5LSP - chains P and Y of the 8 polymer chains in the assembly; structure by X-ray diffraction, 2.60 A resolution.

Chain P:
Name: Hepatocyte growth factor receptor
Organism: Homo sapiens
Notes: EC 2.7.10.1
Reference sequence: P08581 (MET_HUMAN); residues 519-743 here = UniProt positions 519-743
Amino-acid sequence (231 residues; row label = number of the first residue in the row):
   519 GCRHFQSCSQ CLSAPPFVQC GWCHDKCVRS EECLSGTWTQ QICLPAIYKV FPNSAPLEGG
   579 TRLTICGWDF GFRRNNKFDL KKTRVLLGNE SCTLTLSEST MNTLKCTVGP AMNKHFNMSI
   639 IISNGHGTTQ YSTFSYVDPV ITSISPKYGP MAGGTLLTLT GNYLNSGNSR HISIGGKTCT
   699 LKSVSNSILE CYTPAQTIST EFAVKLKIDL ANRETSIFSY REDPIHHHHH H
Disordered / not traced: 741-749
Differences from the reference sequence: expression tag (744-749)
Disulfide bonds: Cys520-Cys538, Cys526-Cys561, Cys529-Cys545, Cys541-Cys551, Cys697-Cys709
Covalently attached groups: N-acetylglucosamine (NAG) linked to Asn635
Curated features (UniProtKB/Swiss-Prot):
  - glycosylation: Thr582 (O-linked (Man) threonine), Asn607 (N-linked (GlcNAc...) asparagine), Asn635 (N-linked (GlcNAc...) asparagine), Thr676 (O-linked (Man) threonine)

Chain Y:
Name: Hepatocyte growth factor receptor
Organism: Homo sapiens
Notes: EC 2.7.10.1
Reference sequence: P08581 (MET_HUMAN); residues 25-35 here = UniProt positions 25-35
Amino-acid sequence (14 residues; each row starts with the number of its first residue):
    22 ETRECKEALA KSEM
Disordered / not traced: 22, 33-35
Differences from the reference sequence: expression tag (22-24)

How chain P and chain Y interact:
Pairs across the interface (10):
  Tyr566(P) - Thr23(Y)
  Tyr566(P) - Cys26(Y)
  Lys567(P) - Leu30(Y)
  Phe569(P) - Leu30(Y)  hydrophobic
  Thr582(P) - Ala29(Y)
  Thr582(P) - Leu30(Y)
  Cys584(P) - Cys26(Y)  disulfide
  Thr618(P) - Glu25(Y)  hydrogen bond
  Asn620(P) - Glu25(Y)
  Thr621(P) - Glu25(Y)
Interface residues without a listed pair, chain P (9 interface residues in all): Lys623
Disulfides between the chains: Cys584(P)-Cys26(Y)

Summary:
9 residues of chain P and 5 residues of chain Y are in contact, with 1 disulfide bond and 1 hydrogen bond. Its
one hydrogen-bonded contact is Thr618(P)-Glu25(Y). Covalently linked N-acetylglucosamine: at Asn635(P).
Chain P is Hepatocyte growth factor receptor and chain Y is Hepatocyte growth factor receptor, both from Homo
sapiens; the structure, 107_A07 Fab in complex with fragment of the Met receptor, was determined by X-ray
diffraction.
